PDB entry 6SMH | electron microscopy, 4.30 A resolution (low resolution: residue-level contacts below are approximate; hydrogen-bond / salt-bridge calls are withheld) | chains C and M of the 16 polymer chains in the assembly

[Chain C]
Protein: Ribulose bisphosphate carboxylase large chain
Organism: Synechococcus elongatus (strain PCC 7942 / FACHB-805)
Notes: EC 4.1.1.39
Reference sequence: Q31NB3 (RBL_SYNE7); residue numbers follow UniProt; this construct covers 19-465
Sequence (447 residues; each row starts with the number of its first residue):
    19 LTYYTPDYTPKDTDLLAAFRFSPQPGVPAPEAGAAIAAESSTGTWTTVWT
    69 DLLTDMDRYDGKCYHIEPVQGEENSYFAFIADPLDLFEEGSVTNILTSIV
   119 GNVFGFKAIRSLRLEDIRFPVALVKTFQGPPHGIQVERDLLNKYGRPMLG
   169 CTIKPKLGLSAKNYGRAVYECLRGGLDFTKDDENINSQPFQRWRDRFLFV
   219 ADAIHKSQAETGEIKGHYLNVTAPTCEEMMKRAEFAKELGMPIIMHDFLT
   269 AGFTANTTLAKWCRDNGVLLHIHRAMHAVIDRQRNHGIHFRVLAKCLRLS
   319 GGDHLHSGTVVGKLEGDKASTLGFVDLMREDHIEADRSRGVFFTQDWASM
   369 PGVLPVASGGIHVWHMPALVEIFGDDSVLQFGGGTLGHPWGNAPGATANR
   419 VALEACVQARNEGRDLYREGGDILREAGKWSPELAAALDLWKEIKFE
Sequence notes: conflict Pro48 (Asp in Q31NB3), Asp78 (Lys in Q31NB3), Asp100 (Tyr in Q31NB3)

[Chain M]
Protein: Rubisco accumulation factor 1 (RAF1) peptide
Organism: Synechococcus elongatus (strain PCC 7942 / FACHB-805)
Reference sequence: Q31Q05 (Q31Q05_SYNE7); residues 13-200 here = UniProt positions 13-200
Sequence (188 residues; numbered 13 to 200; the number before each row is that of its first residue):
    13 ERQELLGQLRRKEGRWLAWARACQTLLKNGLNPQTLFEATGFEPIQQNQI
    63 TVAMQVYDSILRQDPPAHVRETYQEWGSDLLYELRELDQEQRSLCAQLAL
   113 ERKLDADQIREVAKATKDFCRLPKQPENFDRHPGDAVAHQCWRLAQERTD
   163 LTERSRLIARGLQFAQSAGARALIEALLLDLSGVPSRK
Disordered / not traced: 193-200

[Chain C / chain M interface]
Contacting residue pairs - 8 pairs, chain C then chain M:
  Trp67(C) - Glu55(M)
  Trp67(C) - Gln58(M)
  Thr68(C) - Gln58(M)
  Leu70(C) - Glu87(M)
  Leu71(C) - Trp28(M)
  Leu71(C) - Trp31(M)
  Leu71(C) - Ser90(M)
  Thr72(C) - Ser90(M)
Other interface residues (no listed pair), chain C (7 interface residues in all): Asp73, Asp75
Other interface residues (no listed pair), chain M (10 interface residues in all): Gln61, Trp88, Asp117, Ala118

[In short]
7 residues of chain C face 10 of chain M across their interface.
Here chain C is Ribulose bisphosphate carboxylase large chain and chain M is Rubisco accumulation factor 1
(RAF1) peptide, both from Synechococcus elongatus (strain PCC 7942 / FACHB-805). Entry 6SMH (Cryo-electron
microscopy structure of a RbcL-Raf1 supercomplex from Synechococcus elongatus PCC 7942) was determined by
electron microscopy.
